PDB entry 6VMD | electron microscopy, 4.53 A resolution (low resolution: residue-level contacts below are approximate; hydrogen-bond / salt-bridge calls are withheld) | chains A and d of the 9 polymer chains in the assembly

[Chain A]
Protein: ATP synthase subunit alpha, chloroplastic
Organism: Spinacia oleracea
Notes: EC 7.1.2.2
UniProtKB: P06450 (ATPA_SPIOL); residues 1-507 here = UniProt positions 1-507
Amino-acid sequence (507 residues; row label = number of the first residue in the row):
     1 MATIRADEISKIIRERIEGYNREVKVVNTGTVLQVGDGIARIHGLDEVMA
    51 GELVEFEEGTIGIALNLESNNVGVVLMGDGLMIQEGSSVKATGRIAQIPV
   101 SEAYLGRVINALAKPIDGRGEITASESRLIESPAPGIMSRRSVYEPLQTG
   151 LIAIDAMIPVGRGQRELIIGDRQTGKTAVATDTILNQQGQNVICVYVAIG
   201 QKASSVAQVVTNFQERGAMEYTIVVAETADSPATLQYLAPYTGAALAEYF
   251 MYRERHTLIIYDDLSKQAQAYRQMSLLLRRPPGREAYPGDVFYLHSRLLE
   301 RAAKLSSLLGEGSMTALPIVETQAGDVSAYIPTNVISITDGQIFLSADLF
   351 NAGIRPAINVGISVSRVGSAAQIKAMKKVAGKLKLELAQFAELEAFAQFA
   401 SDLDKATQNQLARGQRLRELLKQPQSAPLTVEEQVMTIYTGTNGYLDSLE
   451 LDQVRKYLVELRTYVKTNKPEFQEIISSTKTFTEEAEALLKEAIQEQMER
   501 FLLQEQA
Not modelled in the structure: 1-5, 507
Residues lining bound ligands:
  - ADP (adenosine-5'-diphosphate): V364, S365, R366
  - ATP (adenosine-5'-triphosphate): D171, R172, Q173, T174, G175, K176, T177, A178, Q201, F350, R355, P356, Q423, Q425
UniProt features mapped onto this chain:
  - binding site (ATP): G170 to T177
  - site: S363 (Required for activity)

[Chain d]
Protein: ATP synthase delta chain, chloroplastic
Organism: Spinacia oleracea
UniProtKB: P11402 (ATPD_SPIOL); numbering as in UniProt (aligned over 1-257)
Amino-acid sequence (257 residues; row label = number of the first residue in the row):
     1 MAALQNPVALQSRTTTAVAALSTSSTTSTPKPFSLSFSSSTATFNPLRLK
    51 ILTASKLTAKPRGGALGTRMVDSTASRYASALADVADVTGTLEATNSDVE
   101 KLIRIFSEEPVYYFFANPVISIDNKRSVLDEIITTSGLQPHTANFINILI
   151 DSERINLVKEILNEFEDVFNKITGTEVAVVTSVVKLENDHLAQIAKGVQK
   201 ITGAKNVRIKTVIDPSLVAGFTIRYGNEGSKLVDMSVKKQLEEIAAQLEM
   251 DDVTLAV
Not modelled in the structure: 1-71, 251-257

[Interface between chain A and chain d]
Residue-residue contacts (28; chain A residue first):
  A6(A) with K101(d); R104(d)
  I9(A) with T135(d)
  I12(A) with E131(d)
  I13(A) with V111(d); I132(d)
  R14(A) with E108(d); P110(d); V111(d)
  R16(A) with N124(d); V128(d)
  I17(A) with F114(d); V128(d)
  E18(A) with P110(d)
  Y20(A) with F114(d); I120(d); S121(d); N124(d)
  N21(A) with P110(d); F114(d)
  V24(A) with V119(d); I120(d)
  K25(A) with Y113(d); N117(d)
  T31(A) with V119(d)
  H43(A) with N117(d); P118(d); V119(d)
Interface residues without a listed pair, chain d (20 interface residues in all): I105, S127, S136

[In short]
Chain A and chain d form an interface of 14 and 20 residues respectively. Bound to chain A: ATP and ADP.
UniProt lists 8 ATP-binding residues on chain A.
Here chain A is ATP synthase subunit alpha, chloroplastic and chain d is ATP synthase delta chain,
chloroplastic, both from Spinacia oleracea. Entry 6VMD (Chloroplast ATP synthase (C1, CF1)) was determined by
electron microscopy together with 6VM1, 6VM4, 6VMB, 6VMG, 6VOF, 6VOG and 8 further entries from the same
study.
